Entry 7ELN (electron microscopy, 3.00 A resolution); this record covers chains L and R of the 26 polymer chains in the assembly.

[Chain L]
Molecule: CRISPR type I-F/YPEST-associated protein Csy2
From: Pseudomonas aeruginosa
Reference sequence: B3G161 (B3G161_PSEAI); residue numbers follow UniProt; this construct covers 1-327
Amino-acid sequence (327 residues; each row starts with the number of its first residue):
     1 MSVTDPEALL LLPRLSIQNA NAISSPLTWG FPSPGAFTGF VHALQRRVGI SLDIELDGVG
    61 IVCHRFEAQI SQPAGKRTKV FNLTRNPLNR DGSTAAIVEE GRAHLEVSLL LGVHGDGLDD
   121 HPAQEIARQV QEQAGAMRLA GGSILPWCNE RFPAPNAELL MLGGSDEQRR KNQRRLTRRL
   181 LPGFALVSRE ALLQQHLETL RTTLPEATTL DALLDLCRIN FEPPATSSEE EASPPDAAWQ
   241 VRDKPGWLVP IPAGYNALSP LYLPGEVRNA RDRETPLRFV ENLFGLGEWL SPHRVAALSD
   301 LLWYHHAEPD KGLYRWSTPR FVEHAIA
Unresolved in the structure: 1-2, 224-238, 323-327

[Chain R]
Molecule: CRISPR-associated protein Csy3
From: Pseudomonas aeruginosa
Reference sequence: A0A659BSG0 (A0A659BSG0_PSEAI); residue numbers follow UniProt; this construct covers 1-342
Amino-acid sequence (342 residues; each row starts with the number of its first residue):
     1 MSKPILSTAS VLAFERKLDP SDALMSAGAW AQRDASQEWP AVTVREKSVR GTISNRLKTK
    61 DRDPAKLDAS IQSPNLQTVD VANLPSDADT LKVRFTLRVL GGAGTPSACN DAAYRDKLLQ
   121 TVATYVNEQG FAELARRYAH NLANARFLWR NRVGAEAVEV RINHIRQGEV ARTWRFDALA
   181 IGLRDFKADA ELDALAELIA SGLSGSGHVL LEVVAFARIG DGQEVFPSQE LILDKGDKKG
   241 QKSKTLYSVR DAAAIHSQKI GNALRTIDTW YPDEDGLGPI AVEPYGSVTS QGKAYRQPKQ
   301 KLDFYTLLDN WVLRDEAPAV EQQHYVIANL IRGGVFGEAE EK
Unresolved in the structure: 1-5, 339-342

[How chain L and chain R interact]
Contacting residue pairs (66; chain L residue first):
  Gln18(L) - Pro20(R)  hydrogen bond (side chain-backbone)
  Gln18(L) - Ser21(R)
  Gln18(L) - Asp22(R)  hydrogen bond (side chain-backbone)
  Gln18(L) - Ser257(R)
  Asn19(L) - Ser257(R)  hydrogen bond
  Glu67(L) - Ser248(R)
  Glu67(L) - Val249(R)
  Glu67(L) - Arg250(R)  hydrogen bond (side chain-backbone)
  Gln69(L) - Tyr247(R)  hydrogen bond
  Ser71(L) - Ile232(R)
  Pro73(L) - Gln241(R)  hydrogen bond (backbone-side chain)
  Ala74(L) - Gln241(R)
  Phe81(L) - Leu231(R)
  Asn82(L) - Glu230(R)  hydrogen bond
  Asn82(L) - Leu231(R)
  Asn82(L) - Ile232(R)
  Leu83(L) - Leu231(R)
  Leu83(L) - Leu233(R)  hydrophobic
  Thr84(L) - Leu231(R)
  Thr84(L) - Gln258(R)
  Arg85(L) - Leu231(R)
  Leu88(L) - Ser287(R)
  Leu88(L) - Val288(R)
  Leu88(L) - Thr289(R)
  Leu88(L) - Gly292(R)
  Arg90(L) - Tyr285(R)  hydrogen bond
  Arg90(L) - Ala294(R)
  Arg90(L) - Gln297(R)
  Gly92(L) - Gly292(R)
  Glu99(L) - Leu233(R)
  Arg102(L) - Gln258(R)  hydrogen bond
  His104(L) - Asp22(R)  salt bridge
  His104(L) - Tyr247(R)  hydrogen bond
  Glu132(L) - His208(R)
  Gly135(L) - Arg98(R)
  Gly135(L) - His208(R)  hydrogen bond (backbone-side chain)
  Ala136(L) - Leu100(R)
  Met137(L) - Arg98(R)  hydrogen bond (backbone-side chain)
  Arg138(L) - Glu15(R)  salt bridge
  Arg138(L) - Arg16(R)
  Arg138(L) - Asp19(R)  salt bridge
  Ser143(L) - Asp19(R)
  Ser143(L) - Arg98(R)  hydrogen bond
  Ile144(L) - Arg98(R)  hydrogen bond (backbone-side chain)
  Leu145(L) - Ser21(R)
  Pro146(L) - Thr96(R)
  Pro146(L) - Leu210(R)  hydrophobic
  Trp147(L) - Ile165(R)  hydrophobic
  Trp147(L) - Gly168(R)
  Trp147(L) - Leu210(R)
  Cys148(L) - Arg94(R)
  Asn149(L) - Arg94(R)
  Arg268(L) - Glu338(R)  salt bridge
  Asn269(L) - Ser10(R)  hydrogen bond
  Asn269(L) - Val11(R)
  Asn269(L) - Glu338(R)
  Ala270(L) - Val11(R)
  Ala270(L) - Asn110(R)
  Arg271(L) - Val11(R)
  Arg271(L) - Ala108(R)
  Arg271(L) - Cys109(R)
  Arg271(L) - Asn110(R)
  Arg273(L) - Asn110(R)  hydrogen bond (side chain-backbone)
  Arg273(L) - Asp111(R)
  Glu274(L) - Ala112(R)
  Glu274(L) - Arg115(R)  salt bridge
Other interface residues (no listed pair), chain L (41 interface residues in all): Arg65, Pro87, Asn89, Ile97, Asp272
Other interface residues (no listed pair), chain R (47 interface residues in all): Ser107, Lys235, Lys239, Gly240, His256, Arg332

[Summary]
41 residues of chain L face 47 of chain R across their interface, with 16 hydrogen bonds and 5 salt bridges.
Polar pairs include His104(L)-Asp22(R), Arg138(L)-Glu15(R) and Arg138(L)-Asp19(R).
Chain L is CRISPR type I-F/YPEST-associated protein Csy2 and chain R is CRISPR-associated protein Csy3, both
from Pseudomonas aeruginosa; the structure, Structure of Csy-AcrIF24-dsDNA, was determined by electron
microscopy together with 7ELM and 7WE6 from the same study.
